PDB entry 8P0U | electron microscopy, 2.92 A resolution | chains A and R of the 5 polymer chains in the assembly

[Chain A]
Name: Polymerase acidic protein
Source organism: Thogotovirus thogotoense
Reference sequence: P27194 (PA_THOGV); numbering as in UniProt (aligned over 1-622)
Sequence (622 residues; numbered 1 to 622; the number before each row is that of its first residue):
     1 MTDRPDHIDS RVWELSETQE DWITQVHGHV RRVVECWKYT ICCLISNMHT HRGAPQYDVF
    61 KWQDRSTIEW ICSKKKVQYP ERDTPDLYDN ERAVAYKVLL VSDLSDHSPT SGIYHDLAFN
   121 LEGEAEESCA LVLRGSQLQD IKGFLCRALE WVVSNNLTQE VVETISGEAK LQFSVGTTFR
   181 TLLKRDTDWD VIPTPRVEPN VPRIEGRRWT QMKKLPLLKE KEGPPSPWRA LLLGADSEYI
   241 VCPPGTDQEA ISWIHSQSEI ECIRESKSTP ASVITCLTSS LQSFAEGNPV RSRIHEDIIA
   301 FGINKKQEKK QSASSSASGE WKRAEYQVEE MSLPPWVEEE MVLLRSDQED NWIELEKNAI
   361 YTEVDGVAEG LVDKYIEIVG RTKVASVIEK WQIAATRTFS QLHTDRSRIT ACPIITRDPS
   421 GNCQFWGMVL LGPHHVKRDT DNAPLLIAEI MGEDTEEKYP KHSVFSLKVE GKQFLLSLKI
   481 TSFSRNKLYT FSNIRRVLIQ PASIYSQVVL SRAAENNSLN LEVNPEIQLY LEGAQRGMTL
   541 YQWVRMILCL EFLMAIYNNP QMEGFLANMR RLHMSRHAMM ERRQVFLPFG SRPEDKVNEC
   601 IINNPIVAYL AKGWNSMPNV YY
Unresolved in the structure: 1

[Chain R]
Molecule: 3'RNA
Sequence (32 nucleotides; numbered 1 to 32; the number before each row is that of its first residue):
     1 AGAGAAAUCA AGGCCCCCGG CCUGUUUUUG CU
Unresolved in the structure: 1-26

[Chain A / chain R interface]
Residue-residue contacts (30; chain A residue first):
  Thr246(A) with U29(R), base contact; G30(R), base contact
  Asp247(A) with U29(R), hydrogen bond to the sugar; G30(R), sugar contact
  Gln248(A) with U29(R), hydrogen bond to the base
  Phe284(A) with U29(R), sugar contact
  Gly287(A) with U28(R), base contact
  Asn288(A) with U27(R), base contact
  Pro289(A) with U27(R), base contact
  Val290(A) with U27(R), base contact
  Asp350(A) with U32(R), base contact
  Asn351(A) with U32(R), base contact
  Trp352(A) with U32(R), stacking on the base
  Ile353(A) with U32(R), sugar contact
  Glu389(A) with C31(R), hydrogen bond to the sugar; U32(R), phosphate contact
  Gln392(A) with C31(R), base contact
  Ile393(A) with C31(R), base contact
  Thr396(A) with C31(R), hydrogen bond to the base
  Arg397(A) with U29(R), hydrogen bond to the sugar
  Arg406(A) with U27(R), sugar contact
  Thr416(A) with U32(R), hydrogen bond to the base
  Arg417(A) with G30(R), hydrogen bond to the sugar; U32(R), base contact
  Asp418(A) with U32(R), base contact
  Pro419(A) with U32(R), base contact
  Gln424(A) with U32(R), hydrogen bond to the base
  Ser492(A) with C31(R), base contact
  Arg495(A) with C31(R), hydrogen bond to the base; U32(R), phosphate contact
Interface residues without a listed pair, chain A (27 interface residues in all): Glu354, Ile415

[Overview]
The interface between chain A and chain R involves 27 residues on one side and 6 on the other, with 9 hydrogen
bonds and 1 aromatic stacking contact. Polar pairs include Gln248(A)-U29(R), Thr396(A)-C31(R) and
Thr416(A)-U32(R).
Chain A is Polymerase acidic protein (Thogotovirus thogotoense) and chain R is 3'RNA; the structure, Thogoto
virus polymerase in Mode B conformation with defined endonuclease domain and bound to 32-mer loop ..., was
determined by electron microscopy.
